PDB entry 6X1A | electron microscopy, 2.50 A resolution | chains A and B of the 5 polymer chains in the assembly

Chain A:
Name: Guanine nucleotide-binding protein G(s) subunit alpha isoforms short
Source organism: Homo sapiens
UniProtKB: P63092 (GNAS2_HUMAN); numbering as in UniProt (aligned over 1-394)
Amino-acid sequence (394 residues; numbered 1 to 394; the number before each row is that of its first residue):
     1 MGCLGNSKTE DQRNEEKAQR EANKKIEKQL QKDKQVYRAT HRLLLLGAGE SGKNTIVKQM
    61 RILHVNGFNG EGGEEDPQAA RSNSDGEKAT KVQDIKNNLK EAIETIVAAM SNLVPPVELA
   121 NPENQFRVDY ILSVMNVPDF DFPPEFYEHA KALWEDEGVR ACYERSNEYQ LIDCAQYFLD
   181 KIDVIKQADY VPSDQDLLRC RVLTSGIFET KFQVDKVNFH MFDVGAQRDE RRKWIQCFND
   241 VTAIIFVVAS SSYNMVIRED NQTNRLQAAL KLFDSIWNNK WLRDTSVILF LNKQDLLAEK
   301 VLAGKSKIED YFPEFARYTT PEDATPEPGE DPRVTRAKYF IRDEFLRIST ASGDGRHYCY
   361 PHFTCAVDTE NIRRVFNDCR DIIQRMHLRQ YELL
Disordered / not traced: 1-10, 65-87, 254-263
Construct notes: conflict N54 (Ser in P63092), A226 (Gly in P63092), A268 (Glu in P63092), K271 (Asn in P63092), D274 (Lys in P63092), K280 (Arg in P63092), D284 (Thr in P63092), T285 (Ile in P63092)

Chain B:
Name: Guanine nucleotide-binding protein G(I)/G(S)/G(T) subunit beta-1
Source organism: Homo sapiens
UniProtKB: P62873 (GBB1_HUMAN); residues 2-340 here = UniProt positions 2-340
Amino-acid sequence (340 residues; row label = number of the first residue in the row):
     1 QSELDQLRQE AEQLKNQIRD ARKACADATL SQITNNIDPV GRIQMRTRRT LRGHLAKIYA
    61 MHWGTDSRLL VSASQDGKLI IWDSYTTNKV HAIPLRSSWV MTCAYAPSGN YVACGGLDNI
   121 CSIYNLKTRE GNVRVSRELA GHTGYLSCCR FLDDNQIVTS SGDTTCALWD IETGQQTTTF
   181 TGHTGDVMSL SLAPDTRLFV SGACDASAKL WDVREGMCRQ TFTGHESDIN AICFFPNGNA
   241 FATGSDDATC RLFDLRADQE LMTYSHDNII CGITSVSFSK SGRLLLAGYD DFNCNVWDAL
   301 KADRAGVLAG HDNRVSCLGV TDDGMAVATG SWDSFLKIWN
Disordered / not traced: 1-2
Construct notes: expression tag (1)

Interface between chain A and chain B:
Contacting residue pairs (56; chain A residue first):
  Q19(A) with D83(B), hydrogen bond; T86(B), hydrogen bond; N88(B), hydrogen bond (backbone-side chain)
  N23(A) with T87(B); N88(B); K89(B)
  I26(A) with K89(B); V90(B); A92(B), hydrophobic
  E27(A) with K89(B), salt bridge
  L30(A) with G53(B); K78(B); K89(B)
  D33(A) with K78(B), salt bridge
  Y37(A) with L55(B), hydrophobic; A56(B); D76(B)
  R38(A) with L55(B)
  G206(A) with L117(B); D118(B); N119(B)
  I207(A) with W99(B); D118(B)
  F222(A) with W99(B), hydrophobic
  A226(A) with N119(B), hydrogen bond (backbone-side chain)
  Q227(A) with L117(B), hydrogen bond (side chain-backbone); N119(B), hydrogen bond; G144(B); Y145(B), hydrogen bond (side chain-backbone)
  R228(A) with G162(B), hydrogen bond (side chain-backbone); D163(B); T164(B); D186(B), salt bridge
  E230(A) with D186(B)
  R232(A) with C204(B); D228(B), salt bridge
  K233(A) with Y145(B); M188(B); C204(B); D228(B), salt bridge; N230(B), hydrogen bond; D246(B), salt bridge
  W234(A) with L117(B), hydrophobic
  Q236(A) with K57(B); R314(B)
  C237(A) with K57(B), hydrogen bond (backbone-side chain); W99(B); M101(B), hydrophobic
  F238(A) with W99(B), hydrophobic; L117(B), hydrophobic
  N239(A) with K57(B), hydrogen bond; W332(B)
  D240(A) with K57(B), salt bridge
  W281(A) with D290(B); R314(B); W332(B), hydrophobic
Also at the interface, not in a pair above, chain A (32 interface residues in all): E16, R20, A22, K34, T204, S205, V241, K280
Also at the interface, not in a pair above, chain B (38 interface residues in all): Y59, Q75, I80, H91, T143, T184

Overview:
The interface between chain A and chain B involves 32 residues on one side and 38 on the other; the contacts
include 11 hydrogen bonds and 7 salt bridges. Polar pairs include E27(A)-K89(B), D33(A)-K78(B) and
R228(A)-D186(B).
Here chain A is Guanine nucleotide-binding protein G(s) subunit alpha isoforms short and chain B is Guanine
nucleotide-binding protein G(I)/G(S)/G(T) subunit beta-1, both from Homo sapiens. Entry 6X1A (Non peptide
agonist PF-06882961, bound to Glucagon-Like peptide-1 (GLP-1) Receptor) was determined by electron microscopy,
deposited together with 6X18 and 6X19.
